3EN3 - chain A; structure by X-ray diffraction, 2.43 A resolution.

# Chain A
Protein: Glutamate receptor 4, Glutamate receptor
Source organism: Rattus norvegicus
Notes: fragment: ligand binding domain and 654-958)
Reference sequence: P19493 (GRIA4_RAT); the construct has insertions or renumbered stretches relative to UniProt, so the offset changes along the chain: 1-113 = UniProt 416-528; 116-257 = UniProt 654-795
Sequence (257 residues; numbered 1 to 257; the number before each row is that of its first residue):
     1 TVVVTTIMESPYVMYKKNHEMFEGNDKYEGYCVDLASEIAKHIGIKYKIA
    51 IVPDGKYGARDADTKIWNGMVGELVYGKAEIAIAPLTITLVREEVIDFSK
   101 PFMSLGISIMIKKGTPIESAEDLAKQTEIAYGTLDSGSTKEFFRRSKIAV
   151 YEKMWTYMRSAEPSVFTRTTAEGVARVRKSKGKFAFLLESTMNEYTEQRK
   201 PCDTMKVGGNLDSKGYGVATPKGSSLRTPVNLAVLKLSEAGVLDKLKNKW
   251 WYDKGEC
Differences from the reference sequence: linker (114-115); variant Arg227 (Gly765 in P19493), Thr228 (Asn766 in P19493), Pro229 (Ala767 in P19493), Ser238 (Asn776 in P19493), Ala240 (Gln778 in P19493), Val242 (Leu780 in P19493)
Disulfide bonds: Cys202-Cys257
Residues lining bound ligands: 3-(carboxymethyl)-4-isopropenylproline (KAI): Glu9, Tyr57, Pro85, Leu86, Thr87, Arg92, Leu134, Ser136, Gly137, Ser138, Thr139, Thr170, Glu189, Met192, Tyr216

# In short
Ligands of chain A: 3-(carboxymethyl)-4-isopropenylproline.
Chain A is Glutamate receptor 4, Glutamate receptor (Rattus norvegicus); the structure, Crystal Structure of
the GluR4 Ligand-Binding domain in complex with kainate, was determined by X-ray diffraction (same publication
as 3EPE).
